Entry 7R07 (X-ray diffraction, 3.10 A resolution); this record covers chains D and J of the 12 polymer chains in the assembly.

== Chain D ==
Name: AbiK
Organism: Lactococcus lactis
UniProtKB: Q48614 (Q48614_9LACT); residue numbers follow UniProt; this construct covers 1-599
Sequence (601 residues; numbered -1 to 599; the number before each row is that of its first residue; numbers below 1 keep their minus sign (Gly-1 is residue -1)):
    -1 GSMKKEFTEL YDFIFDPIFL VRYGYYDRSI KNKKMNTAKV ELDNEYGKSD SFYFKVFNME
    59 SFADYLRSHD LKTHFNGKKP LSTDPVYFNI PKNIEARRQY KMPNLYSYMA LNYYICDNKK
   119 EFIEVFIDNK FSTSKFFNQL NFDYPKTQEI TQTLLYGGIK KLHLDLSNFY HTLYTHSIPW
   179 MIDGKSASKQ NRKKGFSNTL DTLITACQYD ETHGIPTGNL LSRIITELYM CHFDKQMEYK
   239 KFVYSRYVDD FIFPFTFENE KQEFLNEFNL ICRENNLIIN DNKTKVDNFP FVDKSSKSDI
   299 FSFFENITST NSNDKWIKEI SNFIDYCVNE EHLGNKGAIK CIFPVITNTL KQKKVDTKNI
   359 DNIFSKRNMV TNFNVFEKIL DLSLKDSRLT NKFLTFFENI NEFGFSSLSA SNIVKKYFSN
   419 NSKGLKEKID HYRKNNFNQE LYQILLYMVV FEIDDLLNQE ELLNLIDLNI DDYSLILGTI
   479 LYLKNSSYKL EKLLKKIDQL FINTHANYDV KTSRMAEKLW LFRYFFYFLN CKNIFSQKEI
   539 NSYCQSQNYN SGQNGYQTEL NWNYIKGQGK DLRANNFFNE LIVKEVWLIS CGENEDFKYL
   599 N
Disordered / not traced: -1, 189-191
Construct notes: expression tag (-1 to 0)
Modified residues: Tyr44 (O-phosphotyrosine; PTR)
Bound ions: Mg2+ site 1: Asp163, Leu164, Asp247; Mg2+ site 2: Asp163, Asp247 (shared with DC10(J) of chain J)
What the authors report for this chain:
  - binding site for the 11-nt DNA strand: Tyr44, Asp141, Tyr142, Tyr245, Lys295, Phe299, Asn346
  - catalytic residues: Tyr44, Asp163, Asp247, Asp248
  - mutagenesis - Y44F, T151W/T369W, D247N: abolished catalytic activity
  - mutagenesis - Y142A, Y245A, K295A, F299A: decreased catalytic activity
  - mutagenesis - D141A, T145A: unchanged catalytic activity
  - self-association interface (contacts with another copy of this molecule): Asn286 to Ser294

== Chain J ==
Molecule: 11-nt DNA strand
Organism: Escherichia coli BL21
Sequence (11 nucleotides; numbered 1 to 11; the number before each row is that of its first residue):
     1 CCCCCCCCCC C
Disordered / not traced: 3-4, 11
Bound ions: Mg2+: DC10 (shared with Asp163(D), Asp247(D) of chain D)

== Interface between chain D and chain J ==
Pairs across the interface (30; chain D residue first):
  Asn30(D) with DC1(J), base contact
  Met33(D) with DC1(J), base contact
  Tyr44(D) with DC1(J), sugar contact
  Asn136(D) with DC9(J), hydrogen bond to the base
  Asp141(D) with DC7(J), phosphate contact
  Tyr142(D) with DC8(J), stacking on the base; DC9(J), base contact
  Pro143(D) with DC8(J), base contact
  Thr145(D) with DC9(J), hydrogen bond to the base
  Gln146(D) with DC9(J), base contact
  Tyr245(D) with DC9(J), stacking on the base; DC10(J), sugar contact
  Val246(D) with DC10(J), sugar contact
  Asp247(D) with DC10(J), phosphate contact
  Asp248(D) with DC10(J), sugar contact
  Lys295(D) with DC8(J), hydrogen bond to the base
  Phe299(D) with DC7(J), stacking on the base
  Lys334(D) with DC9(J), phosphate contact; DC10(J), phosphate contact
  Gly335(D) with DC8(J), phosphate contact; DC9(J), phosphate contact
  Lys338(D) with DC8(J), sugar contact; DC9(J), salt bridge to the phosphate
  Cys339(D) with DC8(J), hydrogen bond to the sugar
  Pro342(D) with DC7(J), base contact
  Val343(D) with DC7(J), base contact
  Asn346(D) with DC6(J), hydrogen bond to the base; DC7(J), hydrogen bond to the base
  Lys349(D) with DC6(J), base contact
  Lys390(D) with DC8(J), salt bridge to the phosphate
Also at the interface, not in a pair above, chain D (28 interface residues in all): Lys32, Lys281, Ser293, Gln350
Also at the interface, not in a pair above, chain J (7 interface residues in all): DC5

== Overview ==
Chain D and chain J form an interface of 28 and 7 residues respectively, with 6 hydrogen bonds, 2 salt bridges
and 3 aromatic stacking contacts. Polar contacts include Asn136(D)-DC9(J), Thr145(D)-DC9(J) and
Lys295(D)-DC8(J). The paper reports catalytic residues Tyr44(D), Asp163(D) and Asp247(D) among others; Y142A,
Y245A and K295A of chain D, among others, reduce catalytic activity; 9 substitutions were tested in all.
Here chain D is AbiK (Lactococcus lactis) and chain J is an 11-nt DNA strand (Escherichia coli BL21). Entry
7R07 (Abortive infection DNA polymerase AbiK from Lactococcus lactis) was determined by X-ray diffraction
(same publication as 7R06, 7R08 and 7Z0Z).
